Entry 2YO3 (X-ray diffraction, 2.00 A resolution); this record covers chains A and C of the 3 polymer chains in the assembly.

[Chain A (and C)]
Name: General control protein GCN4, putative inner membrane protein, general control protein GCN4
From: Saccharomyces cerevisiae
Notes: fragment: gcn4 adaptor residues 250-278, adhesin residues 1185-1386; chain C of this document is another copy of the same molecule, construct and numbering; everything in this record applies to it too
Reference sequence: chimeric construct of P03069, Q8ZL64: residues 1156-1184 from P03069 (GCN4_YEAST) positions 250-278 (UniProt number = residue number - 906); residues 1185-1386 from Q8ZL64 positions 1185-1386 (same numbers); residues 1387-1415 from P03069 (GCN4_YEAST) positions 250-278 (UniProt number = residue number - 1137)
Sequence (268 residues; each row starts with the number of its first residue):
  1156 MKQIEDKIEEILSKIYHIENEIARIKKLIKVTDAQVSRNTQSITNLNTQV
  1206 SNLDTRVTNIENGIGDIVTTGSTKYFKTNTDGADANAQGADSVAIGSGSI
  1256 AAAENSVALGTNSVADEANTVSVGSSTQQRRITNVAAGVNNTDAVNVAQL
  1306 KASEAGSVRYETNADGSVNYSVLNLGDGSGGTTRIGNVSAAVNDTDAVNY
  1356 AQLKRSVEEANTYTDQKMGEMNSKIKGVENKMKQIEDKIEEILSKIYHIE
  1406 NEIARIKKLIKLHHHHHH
Disordered / not traced: 1156, 1414-1423 (chain C: 1321, 1414-1423)
Sequence notes: engineered mutation Ile1159 (Leu253 in P03069), Ile1163 (Val257 in P03069), Ile1166 (Leu260 in P03069), Ile1170 (Asn264 in P03069), Ile1173 (Leu267 in P03069), Ile1177 (Val271 in P03069), Ile1180 (Leu274 in P03069), Ile1184 (Val278 in P03069), Ile1390 (Leu253 in P03069), Ile1394 (Val257 in P03069), Ile1397 (Leu260 in P03069), Ile1401 (Asn264 in P03069), Ile1404 (Leu267 in P03069), Ile1408 (Val271 in P03069), Ile1411 (Leu274 in P03069), Ile1415 (Val278 in P03069); expression tag (1416-1423)

[How chain A and chain C interact]
Contacting residue pairs - 242 pairs, chain A then chain C:
  Ile1163(A) with Lys1162(C); Ile1163(C), hydrophobic
  Glu1164(A) with Lys1162(C), salt bridge
  Ile1166(A) with Ile1166(C), hydrophobic
  Leu1167(A) with Ile1166(C), hydrophobic
  Ile1170(A) with Lys1169(C); Ile1173(C), hydrophobic
  Ile1173(A) with Ile1173(C), hydrophobic
  Glu1174(A) with Lys1169(C); Ile1173(C)
  Ile1177(A) with Ile1173(C), hydrophobic; Ile1180(C), hydrophobic
  Lys1181(A) with Glu1176(C), salt bridge; Ile1180(C)
  Ile1184(A) with Ile1180(C), hydrophobic
  Asp1188(A) with Thr1187(C), hydrogen bond
  Val1191(A) with Gln1190(C); Val1191(C), hydrophobic; Asn1194(C)
  Asn1194(A) with Asn1194(C)
  Thr1195(A) with Gln1190(C), hydrogen bond; Asn1194(C), hydrogen bond
  Ile1198(A) with Asn1194(C); Ser1197(C)
  Leu1201(A) with Leu1201(C), hydrophobic
  Asn1202(A) with Leu1201(C)
  Val1205(A) with Leu1201(C), hydrophobic; Gln1204(C); Val1205(C), hydrophobic; Leu1208(C)
  Leu1208(A) with Leu1208(C), hydrophobic
  Asp1209(A) with Leu1208(C); Arg1211(C), salt bridge
  Val1212(A) with Arg1211(C); Val1212(C), hydrophobic
  Thr1213(A) with Arg1211(C), hydrogen bond
  Ile1215(A) with Ile1215(C), hydrophobic
  Glu1216(A) with Arg1211(C), salt bridge; Ile1215(C)
  Ile1219(A) with Ile1219(C), hydrophobic
  Val1223(A) with Gly1218(C); Ile1222(C), hydrophobic; Lys1229(C)
  Thr1224(A) with Lys1229(C), hydrogen bond (backbone-side chain)
  Thr1225(A) with Lys1229(C); Tyr1230(C)
  Gly1226(A) with Thr1228(C), hydrogen bond (backbone-side chain); Lys1229(C); Phe1231(C)
  Phe1231(A) with Phe1231(C); Ile1250(C), hydrophobic
  Lys1232(A) with Phe1231(C)
  Thr1233(A) with Tyr1230(C)
  Thr1235(A) with Tyr1230(C)
  Gly1237(A) with Tyr1230(C), hydrogen bond (backbone-side chain)
  Ala1238(A) with Tyr1230(C)
  Asp1239(A) with Lys1229(C)
  Ala1240(A) with Lys1229(C), hydrogen bond (backbone-backbone); Tyr1230(C); Lys1232(C)
  Ala1242(A) with Lys1232(C); Thr1233(C); Asn1234(C), hydrogen bond (backbone-side chain)
  Gln1243(A) with Asn1234(C), hydrogen bond (backbone-side chain)
  Gly1244(A) with Asn1234(C), hydrogen bond (backbone-side chain)
  Ala1245(A) with Asn1234(C)
  Asp1246(A) with Asn1234(C), hydrogen bond (backbone-backbone); Thr1235(C), hydrogen bond; Thr1266(C), hydrogen bond (backbone-side chain)
  Ser1247(A) with Thr1233(C), hydrogen bond (backbone-side chain); Asn1234(C), hydrogen bond (backbone-backbone)
  Val1248(A) with Lys1232(C); Thr1233(C); Ile1250(C), hydrophobic
  Ala1249(A) with Tyr1230(C); Phe1231(C); Lys1232(C), hydrogen bond (backbone-backbone)
  Ile1250(A) with Tyr1230(C); Phe1231(C), hydrophobic
  Gly1251(A) with Tyr1230(C), hydrogen bond (backbone-backbone)
  Ser1252(A) with Tyr1230(C)
  Asn1260(A) with Thr1266(C); Gln1283(C); Arg1285(C), hydrogen bond (backbone-side chain)
  Val1262(A) with Gly1265(C)
  Val1269(A) with Asn1289(C)
  Glu1272(A) with Arg1286(C), salt bridge
  Asn1274(A) with Gln1283(C); Arg1285(C); Arg1286(C), hydrogen bond (backbone-backbone)
  Thr1275(A) with Arg1285(C); Arg1286(C); Thr1288(C)
  Val1276(A) with Val1278(C), hydrophobic; Arg1285(C); Arg1286(C), hydrogen bond (backbone-backbone); Ile1287(C); Thr1288(C), hydrogen bond (backbone-backbone)
  Ser1277(A) with Thr1288(C); Asn1289(C), hydrogen bond
  Val1278(A) with Thr1288(C), hydrogen bond (backbone-backbone); Asn1289(C); Val1290(C), hydrophobic
  Gly1279(A) with Asn1289(C), hydrogen bond (backbone-side chain)
  Ser1280(A) with Asn1289(C)
  Ser1281(A) with Asn1289(C)
  Gln1284(A) with Asn1289(C); Ala1291(C)
  Arg1285(A) with Asn1289(C), hydrogen bond (backbone-backbone); Val1290(C); Ala1291(C), hydrogen bond (backbone-backbone)
  Arg1286(A) with Ala1291(C); Ala1292(C); Val1294(C); Asn1295(C); Asp1298(C), salt bridge
  Ile1287(A) with Ile1287(C), hydrophobic; Asp1298(C); Ala1299(C), hydrogen bond (backbone-backbone)
  Thr1288(A) with Thr1297(C); Asp1298(C)
  Asn1289(A) with Thr1297(C), hydrogen bond (backbone-backbone)
  Val1290(A) with Thr1297(C), hydrogen bond (backbone-backbone)
  Asn1295(A) with Glu1272(C), hydrogen bond
  Thr1297(A) with Gln1284(C), hydrogen bond
  Val1300(A) with Ala1299(C); Val1300(C), hydrogen bond (backbone-backbone)
  Asn1301(A) with Asn1296(C); Thr1297(C); Asp1298(C); Val1300(C)
  Val1302(A) with Gly1293(C); Asn1295(C); Asn1296(C), hydrogen bond (backbone-backbone); Asp1298(C), hydrogen bond (backbone-backbone); Val1300(C)
  Ala1303(A) with Asn1296(C), hydrogen bond (backbone-backbone)
  Leu1305(A) with Val1300(C), hydrophobic; Leu1305(C), hydrophobic; Ser1308(C)
  Lys1306(A) with Asn1296(C)
  Glu1309(A) with Ser1308(C)
  Ser1312(A) with Ser1312(C)
  Val1313(A) with Ser1312(C); Val1313(C), hydrogen bond (backbone-backbone)
  Arg1314(A) with Ser1308(C), hydrogen bond (side chain-backbone); Ala1310(C), hydrogen bond (side chain-backbone); Gly1311(C); Ser1312(C)
  Tyr1315(A) with Gly1311(C), hydrogen bond (backbone-backbone); Val1313(C), hydrophobic; Leu1330(C); Gly1331(C); Thr1338(C)
  Val1323(A) with Gly1311(C)
  Tyr1325(A) with Gly1331(C); Asp1332(C); Thr1337(C); Thr1338(C), hydrogen bond (backbone-side chain)
  Ser1326(A) with Thr1337(C); Thr1338(C); Arg1339(C), hydrogen bond (backbone-backbone)
  Val1327(A) with Thr1338(C); Arg1339(C)
  Leu1328(A) with Val1313(C), hydrophobic; Thr1338(C); Arg1339(C), hydrogen bond (backbone-backbone); Ile1340(C); Gly1341(C), hydrogen bond (backbone-backbone)
  Asn1329(A) with Gly1341(C); Asn1342(C)
  Leu1330(A) with Ile1340(C), hydrophobic; Gly1341(C), hydrogen bond (backbone-backbone); Asn1342(C), hydrogen bond (backbone-side chain)
  Gly1336(A) with Asn1342(C)
  Thr1337(A) with Asn1342(C); Ser1344(C), hydrogen bond
  Thr1338(A) with Asn1342(C), hydrogen bond (backbone-backbone); Val1343(C); Ser1344(C), hydrogen bond (backbone-backbone)
  Arg1339(A) with Ser1344(C); Ala1345(C); Val1347(C); Asn1348(C); Asp1351(C), salt bridge
  Ile1340(A) with Asp1351(C); Ala1352(C), hydrogen bond (backbone-backbone)
  Gly1341(A) with Thr1350(C); Asp1351(C)
  Asn1342(A) with Thr1350(C), hydrogen bond (backbone-backbone)
  Val1343(A) with Thr1350(C), hydrogen bond (backbone-backbone); Ala1352(C)
  Val1353(A) with Ala1352(C); Val1353(C), hydrogen bond (backbone-backbone)
  Asn1354(A) with Asp1349(C); Asp1351(C); Val1353(C)
  Tyr1355(A) with Ala1346(C), hydrophobic; Val1347(C); Asn1348(C); Asp1349(C), hydrogen bond (backbone-backbone); Asp1351(C), hydrogen bond (backbone-backbone); Val1353(C), hydrophobic
  Ala1356(A) with Asp1349(C), hydrogen bond (backbone-backbone)
  Leu1358(A) with Val1353(C), hydrophobic; Gln1357(C); Leu1358(C), hydrophobic; Ser1361(C)
  Lys1359(A) with Asp1349(C), salt bridge
  Val1362(A) with Ser1361(C)
  Ala1365(A) with Ala1365(C), hydrophobic
  Asn1366(A) with Ala1365(C); Tyr1368(C)
  Thr1369(A) with Tyr1368(C); Thr1369(C), hydrogen bond
  Asp1370(A) with Tyr1368(C), hydrogen bond
  Met1373(A) with Lys1372(C); Glu1375(C); Met1376(C), hydrophobic
  Met1376(A) with Met1376(C), hydrophobic
  Asn1377(A) with Met1376(C); Lys1379(C)
  Ile1380(A) with Met1376(C), hydrophobic; Lys1379(C)
  Val1383(A) with Val1383(C), hydrophobic
  Glu1384(A) with Val1383(C)
  Met1387(A) with Met1387(C), hydrophobic; Ile1390(C), hydrophobic
  Ile1390(A) with Ile1390(C), hydrophobic
  Glu1391(A) with Lys1386(C); Ile1390(C)
  Ile1394(A) with Ile1390(C), hydrophobic
  Glu1395(A) with Lys1393(C), salt bridge
  Ile1397(A) with Ile1397(C), hydrophobic
  Leu1398(A) with Lys1393(C); Ile1397(C), hydrophobic; Lys1400(C)
  Ile1401(A) with Ile1397(C), hydrophobic; Lys1400(C)
  Ile1404(A) with Ile1404(C), hydrophobic
  Ile1408(A) with Ile1404(C), hydrophobic
  Ile1411(A) with Ile1411(C), hydrophobic
Other interface residues (no listed pair), chain A (133 interface residues in all): Ile1159, Ile1180, Thr1187, Ile1222, Asp1236, Leu1264, Gly1331, Ser1344, Thr1350, Glu1405
Other interface residues (no listed pair), chain C (116 interface residues in all): Ile1159, Glu1165, Ile1170, Ile1177, Leu1183, Ile1184, Ile1198, Val1248, Gly1251, Leu1264, Gln1304, Ala1307, Ser1326, Glu1364, Ile1380, Ile1394, Ile1401, Ile1408

[Overview]
133 residues of chain A face 116 of chain C across their interface; the contacts include 58 hydrogen bonds and
9 salt bridges. Among the polar pairs are Glu1164(A)-Lys1162(C), Lys1181(A)-Glu1176(C) and
Asp1209(A)-Arg1211(C).
Chain A and chain C are both General control protein GCN4, putative inner membrane protein, general control
protein GCN4 (Saccharomyces cerevisiae); the structure, Salmonella enterica SadA 1185-1386 fused to GCN4
adaptors (SadAK14), was determined by X-ray diffraction (same publication as 2YNY, 2YNZ, 2YO0, 2YO1 and 2YO2).
